PDB entry 6VQL | X-ray diffraction, 2.07 A resolution | chains B and C of the 4 polymer chains in the assembly

# Chain B (and C)
Name: Interleukin-1 receptor-associated kinase 4
Source organism: Homo sapiens
Notes: EC 2.7.11.1; fragment: kinase domain; chain C of this document is another copy of the same molecule, construct and numbering; everything in this record applies to it too
UniProt: Q9NWZ3 (IRAK4_HUMAN), isoform Q9NWZ3-2; residues 160-460 here correspond to UniProt positions 36-336 (UniProt number = residue number - 124)
Amino-acid sequence (305 residues; numbered 156 to 460; the number before each row is that of its first residue):
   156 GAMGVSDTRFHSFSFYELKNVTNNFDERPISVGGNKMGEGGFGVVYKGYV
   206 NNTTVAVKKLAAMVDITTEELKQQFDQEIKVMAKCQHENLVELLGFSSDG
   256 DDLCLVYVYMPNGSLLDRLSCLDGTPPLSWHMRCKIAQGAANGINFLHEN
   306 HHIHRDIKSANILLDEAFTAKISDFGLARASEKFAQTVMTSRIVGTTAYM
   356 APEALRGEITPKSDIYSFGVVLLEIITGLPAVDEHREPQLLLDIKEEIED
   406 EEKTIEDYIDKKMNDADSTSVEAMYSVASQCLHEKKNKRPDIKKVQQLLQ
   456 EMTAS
Not modelled in the structure: 156-162, 218-221, 337-342, 459-460 (chain C: 156-162, 217-221, 336-339, 459-460)
Construct notes: expression tag (156-159)
Modified / non-standard residues: Thr342 (phosphothreonine; TPO); Thr345 (phosphothreonine; TPO); Ser346 (phosphoserine; SEP)
Residues lining bound ligands: R7S (6-[(1,3-benzothiazol-6-yl)amino]-4-(cyclopropylamino)-N-[(2R)-2-fluoro-3-hydroxy-3-methylbutyl]pyridine-3-carboxamide): Ile185, Met192, Gly193, Val200, Ala211, Lys213, Val246, Tyr262, Val263, Tyr264, Met265, Pro266, Asn267, Gly268, Ser269, Asp272, Arg273, Asp278, Thr280, Leu318, Ser328, Asp329
Reported in the primary citation:
  - binding site for R7S: Ile185, Val200, Tyr262, Met265, Pro266

# Chain B / chain C interface
Contacting residue pairs - 25 pairs, chain B then chain C:
  Ser186(B) - Asn419(C)
  Ser275(B) - Lys417(C)
  Cys276(B) - Lys417(C)
  Leu277(B) - Lys416(C)
  Asp278(B) - Lys416(C)  hydrogen bond (backbone-backbone)
  Asp278(B) - Met418(C)
  Asp278(B) - Asn419(C)  hydrogen bond (backbone-side chain)
  Gly279(B) - Pro282(C)
  Gly279(B) - Lys417(C)  hydrogen bond (backbone-backbone)
  Gly279(B) - Met418(C)
  Thr280(B) - Pro282(C)
  Pro282(B) - Gly279(C)
  Pro282(B) - Thr280(C)
  His390(B) - Arg391(C)
  His390(B) - Glu392(C)  hydrogen bond (backbone-backbone)
  Arg391(B) - His390(C)
  Glu392(B) - His390(C)  hydrogen bond (backbone-backbone)
  Lys416(B) - Leu277(C)
  Lys416(B) - Asp278(C)  hydrogen bond (backbone-backbone)
  Lys417(B) - Ser275(C)
  Lys417(B) - Cys276(C)
  Lys417(B) - Gly279(C)  hydrogen bond (backbone-backbone)
  Met418(B) - Gly279(C)
  Asn419(B) - Ser186(C)
  Asn419(B) - Asp278(C)  hydrogen bond (side chain-backbone)
Interface residues without a listed pair, chain B (17 interface residues in all): Pro281, Lys408
Interface residues without a listed pair, chain C (16 interface residues in all): Pro281

# Overview
17 residues of chain B face 16 of chain C across their interface; the contacts include 8 hydrogen bonds. Among
the polar pairs are Asp278(B)-Asn419(C), Asp278(B)-Lys416(C) and Gly279(B)-Lys417(C). Bound to chain B:
compound R7S. The paper reports a binding site for R7S at Ile185(B), Val200(B) and Tyr262(B) among others.
Chain B and chain C are both Interleukin-1 receptor-associated kinase 4 (Homo sapiens); the structure, Crystal
structure of interleukin-1 receptor-associated kinase 4 (IRAK4-wt) complex with a nicotinamide inhibitor, was
determined by X-ray diffraction together with 6LXY from the same study.
